Entry 9G29 (electron microscopy, 3.30 A resolution); this record covers chains A and T of the 17 polymer chains in the assembly.

[Chain A]
Molecule: DNA-directed RNA polymerase I subunit RPA190
Source organism: Saccharomyces cerevisiae
Notes: EC 2.7.7.6
UniProt: P10964 (RPA1_YEAST); residue numbers follow UniProt; this construct covers 1-1664
Chain sequence (1664 residues; numbered 1 to 1664; the number before each row is that of its first residue):
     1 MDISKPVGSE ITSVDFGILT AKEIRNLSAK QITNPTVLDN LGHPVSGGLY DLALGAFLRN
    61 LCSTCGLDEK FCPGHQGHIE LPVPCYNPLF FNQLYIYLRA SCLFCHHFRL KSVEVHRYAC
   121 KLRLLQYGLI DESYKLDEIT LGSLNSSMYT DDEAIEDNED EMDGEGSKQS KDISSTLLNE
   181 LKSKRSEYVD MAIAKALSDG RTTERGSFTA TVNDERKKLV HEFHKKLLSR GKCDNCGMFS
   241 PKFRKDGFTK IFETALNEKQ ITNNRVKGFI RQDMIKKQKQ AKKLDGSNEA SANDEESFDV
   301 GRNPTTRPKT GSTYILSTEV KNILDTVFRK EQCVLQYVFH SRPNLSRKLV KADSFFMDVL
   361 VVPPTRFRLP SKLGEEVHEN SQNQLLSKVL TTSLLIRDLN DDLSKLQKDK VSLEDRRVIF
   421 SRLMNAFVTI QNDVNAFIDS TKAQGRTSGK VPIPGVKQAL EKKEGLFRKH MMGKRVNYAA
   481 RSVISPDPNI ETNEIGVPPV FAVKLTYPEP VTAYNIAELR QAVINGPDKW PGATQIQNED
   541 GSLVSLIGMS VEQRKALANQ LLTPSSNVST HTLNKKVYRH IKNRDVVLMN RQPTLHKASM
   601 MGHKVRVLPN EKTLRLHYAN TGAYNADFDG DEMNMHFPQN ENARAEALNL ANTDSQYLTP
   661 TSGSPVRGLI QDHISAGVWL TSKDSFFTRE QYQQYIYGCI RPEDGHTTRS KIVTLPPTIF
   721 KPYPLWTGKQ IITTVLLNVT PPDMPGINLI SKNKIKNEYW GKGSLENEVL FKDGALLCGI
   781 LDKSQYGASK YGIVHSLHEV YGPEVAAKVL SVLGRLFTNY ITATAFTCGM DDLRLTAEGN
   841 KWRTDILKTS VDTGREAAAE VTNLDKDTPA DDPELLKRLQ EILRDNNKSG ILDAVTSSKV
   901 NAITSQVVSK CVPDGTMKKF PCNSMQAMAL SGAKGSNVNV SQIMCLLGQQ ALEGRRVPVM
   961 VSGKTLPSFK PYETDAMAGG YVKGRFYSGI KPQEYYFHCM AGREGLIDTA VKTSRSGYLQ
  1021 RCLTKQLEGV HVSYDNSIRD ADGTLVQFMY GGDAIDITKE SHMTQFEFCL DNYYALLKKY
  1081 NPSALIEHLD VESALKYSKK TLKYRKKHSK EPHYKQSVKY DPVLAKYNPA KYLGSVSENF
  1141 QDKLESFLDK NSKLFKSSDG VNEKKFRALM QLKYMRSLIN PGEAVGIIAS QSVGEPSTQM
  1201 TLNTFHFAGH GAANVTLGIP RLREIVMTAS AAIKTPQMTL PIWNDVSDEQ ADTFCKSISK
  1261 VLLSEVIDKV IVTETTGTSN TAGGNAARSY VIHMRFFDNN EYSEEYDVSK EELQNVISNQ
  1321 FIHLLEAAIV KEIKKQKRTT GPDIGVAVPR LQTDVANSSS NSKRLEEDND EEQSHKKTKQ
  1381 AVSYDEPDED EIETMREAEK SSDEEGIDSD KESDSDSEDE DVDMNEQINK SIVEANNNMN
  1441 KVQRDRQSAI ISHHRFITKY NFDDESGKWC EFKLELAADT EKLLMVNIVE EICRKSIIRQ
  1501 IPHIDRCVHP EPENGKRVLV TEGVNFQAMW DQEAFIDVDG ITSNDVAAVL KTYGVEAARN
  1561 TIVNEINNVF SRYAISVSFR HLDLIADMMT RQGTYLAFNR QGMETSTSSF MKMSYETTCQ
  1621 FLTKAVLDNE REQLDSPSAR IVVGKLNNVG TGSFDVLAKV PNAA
Unresolved in the structure: 142-173, 269-311, 446-450, 1154-1159, 1206-1213, 1278-1285, 1339-1434, 1663-1664
Metal / ion sites: Zn2+ site 1: Cys62, Cys65, Cys72, His75; Zn2+ site 2: Cys102, Cys105, Cys233, Cys236; Mg2+: Asp627, Asp629, Asp631 (shared with 1 residue of chain R)
Swiss-Prot annotation at these positions:
  - region: Pro992 to Glu1004 (Bridging helix)
  - binding site (Zn(2+)): Cys62, Cys65, Cys72, His75, Cys102, Cys105, Cys233, Cys236
  - binding site (Mg(2+)): Asp627, Asp629, Asp631
  - modified residue (Phosphoserine): Ser889, Ser1636
Reported in the primary citation:
  - specificity-determining residues: Pro593 (proposed by the authors, not directly observed)

[Chain T]
Molecule: Template DNA
Sequence (38 nucleotides; row label = number of the first residue in the row):
     1 CTACCGATAA GCAGATXCTC TCGATTGCGT ATGAAATC
Unresolved in the structure: 33-38
Modified / non-standard residues: 3DR (1',2'-dideoxyribofuranose-5'-phosphate) at position 17

[Interface between chain A and chain T]
Pairs across the interface (14; chain A residue first):
  Lys462(A) with DA15(T), salt bridge to the phosphate
  Lys463(A) with DC18(T), salt bridge to the phosphate
  Arg468(A) with DT16(T), salt bridge to the phosphate
  Arg475(A) with DC20(T), salt bridge to the phosphate
  Arg481(A) with DC20(T), sugar contact
  Gln592(A) with DT19(T), sugar contact
  Ser1014(A) with 3DR_17(T), phosphate contact
  Arg1015(A) with 3DR_17(T), phosphate contact
  Ser1016(A) with 3DR_17(T), hydrogen bond to the phosphate
  Gly1017(A) with 3DR_17(T), sugar contact
  Tyr1018(A) with DT16(T), sugar contact; 3DR_17(T), hydrogen bond to the sugar
  Glu1616(A) with DA15(T), phosphate contact
  Thr1617(A) with DG14(T), sugar contact
Other interface residues (no listed pair), chain A (20 interface residues in all): Glu376, Lys457, Glu461, Pro593, Arg1021, Arg1600, Gln1620
Other interface residues (no listed pair), chain T (9 interface residues in all): DA13, DT26

[Overview]
20 residues of chain A and 9 residues of chain T are in contact; the contacts include 2 hydrogen bonds and 4
salt bridges. Polar pairs include Tyr1018(A)-3DR_17(T), Ser1016(A)-3DR_17(T) and Lys462(A)-DA15(T). UniProt
lists 8 Zn2+-binding residues and 3 Mg2+-binding residues on chain A. The paper reports the specificity
determinant Pro593(A).
Chain A is DNA-directed RNA polymerase I subunit RPA190 (Saccharomyces cerevisiae) and chain T is Template
DNA; the structure, Yeast RNA polymerase I elongation complex stalled by an apurinic site with the C-terminal
of A12 ..., was determined by electron microscopy (same publication as 9G1V, 9G1X, 9G23, 9G24, 9G26, 9G27,
9G2B and 9G2C).
